PDB entry 4HFH | X-ray diffraction, 2.65 A resolution | chains A and E of the 5 polymer chains in the assembly

Chain A (and E):
Name: Proton-gated ion channel
From: Gloeobacter violaceus
Notes: chain E of this document is another copy of the same molecule, construct and numbering; everything in this record applies to it too
UniProt: Q7NDN8 (GLIC_GLOVI); residues 2-317 here correspond to UniProt positions 44-359 (UniProt number = residue number + 42)
Amino-acid sequence (317 residues; each row starts with the number of its first residue):
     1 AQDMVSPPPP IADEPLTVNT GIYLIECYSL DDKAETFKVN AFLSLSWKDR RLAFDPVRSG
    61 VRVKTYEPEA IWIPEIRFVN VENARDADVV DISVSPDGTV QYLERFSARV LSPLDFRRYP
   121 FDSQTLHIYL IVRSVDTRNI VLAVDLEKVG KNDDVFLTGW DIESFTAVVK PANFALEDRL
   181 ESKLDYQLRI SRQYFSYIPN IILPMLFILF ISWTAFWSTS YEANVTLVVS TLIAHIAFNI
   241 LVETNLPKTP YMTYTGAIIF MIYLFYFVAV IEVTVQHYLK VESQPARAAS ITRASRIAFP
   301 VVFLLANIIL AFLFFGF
Not modelled in the structure: 1-4, 316-317
Sequence notes: expression tag (1)
Metal / ion sites: Na+ near I71 (its only coordinating residue here)
Small-molecule neighbours:
  - tribromomethane (MBR), molecule 1: Y119, Y197, I201, L241, V242, N245, L246
  - tribromomethane (MBR), molecule 2: Y119, P120, F121, Y197, I201, I202, M205, Y254, T255, I258, I259
  - diundecyl phosphatidyl choline (PLC): R118, F121, Y194, I198, I202, L203, L206, Y254, I258, N307, F315

How chain A and chain E interact:
Contacting residue pairs - 78 pairs, chain A then chain E:
  E35(A) - T158(E)
  E75(A) - V90(E)
  R77(A) - V90(E)
  R77(A) - R105(E)
  F78(A) - R105(E)  hydrogen bond (backbone-side chain)
  V79(A) - I25(E)
  V79(A) - E26(E)
  V79(A) - R105(E)  hydrogen bond (backbone-side chain)
  N80(A) - E26(E)
  V81(A) - E26(E)  hydrogen bond (backbone-side chain)
  V81(A) - N40(E)  hydrogen bond (backbone-side chain)
  E82(A) - Y28(E)  hydrogen bond (backbone-side chain)
  E82(A) - N40(E)  hydrogen bond (backbone-side chain)
  E82(A) - S107(E)
  N83(A) - D86(E)  hydrogen bond
  N83(A) - S107(E)  hydrogen bond
  A84(A) - D88(E)
  L111(A) - E26(E)
  L111(A) - Y28(E)  hydrophobic
  L111(A) - F156(E)  hydrophobic
  P113(A) - F156(E)
  R133(A) - L103(E)
  D136(A) - R62(E)  salt bridge
  D136(A) - V63(E)
  L176(A) - Y23(E)
  L176(A) - F42(E)  hydrophobic
  E177(A) - Y23(E)
  E177(A) - S44(E)
  E177(A) - L103(E)
  E177(A) - K148(E)
  R179(A) - D91(E)  salt bridge
  R179(A) - S93(E)
  Y221(A) - S218(E)
  Y221(A) - A223(E)  hydrophobic
  Y221(A) - L227(E)
  E222(A) - S220(E)  hydrogen bond
  E222(A) - A223(E)
  V225(A) - A223(E)
  V225(A) - T226(E)
  V225(A) - L227(E)  hydrophobic
  V229(A) - S230(E)
  L232(A) - I208(E)  hydrophobic
  L232(A) - I211(E)  hydrophobic
  I233(A) - S230(E)
  I236(A) - I208(E)  hydrophobic
  I236(A) - A234(E)  hydrophobic
  I236(A) - F238(E)  hydrophobic
  N239(A) - N200(E)
  I240(A) - L241(E)  hydrophobic
  E243(A) - N200(E)
  P247(A) - T158(E)
  K248(A) - Y119(E)
  K248(A) - S196(E)
  K248(A) - Y197(E)  hydrogen bond
  K248(A) - N245(E)
  T249(A) - F195(E)
  T249(A) - S196(E)
  P250(A) - Q193(E)
  P250(A) - F195(E)
  Y251(A) - F195(E)
  M252(A) - F195(E)  hydrophobic
  M252(A) - P199(E)  hydrophobic
  F260(A) - P199(E)
  F260(A) - L203(E)  hydrophobic
  F260(A) - F207(E)  hydrophobic
  Y263(A) - P204(E)
  Y263(A) - F207(E)  hydrophobic
  L264(A) - F207(E)  hydrophobic
  F267(A) - F207(E)
  F267(A) - F210(E)  hydrophobic
  F267(A) - I211(E)  hydrophobic
  V270(A) - I211(E)  hydrophobic
  V270(A) - T214(E)
  T274(A) - T214(E)
  T274(A) - W217(E)
  H277(A) - S218(E)
  Y278(A) - W217(E)
  Y278(A) - R296(E)
Also at the interface, not in a pair above, chain A (45 interface residues in all): K33, E181, T226, V281
Also at the interface, not in a pair above, chain E (52 interface residues in all): V89, N152, G159, I201, T219, E222

In short:
45 residues of chain A face 52 of chain E across their interface, with 10 hydrogen bonds and 2 salt bridges.
Polar pairs include D136(A)-R62(E), R179(A)-D91(E) and F78(A)-R105(E). Bound to chain A: diundecyl
phosphatidyl choline and tribromomethane.
Both chains are Proton-gated ion channel (Gloeobacter violaceus). Entry 4HFH (The GLIC pentameric Ligand-Gated
Ion Channel (wild-type) complexed to bromoform) was determined by X-ray diffraction, deposited together with
4HFB, 4HFC, 4HFD and 4HFE.
